7ZWC - chains b and T of the 10 polymer chains in the assembly; structure by electron microscopy, 3.20 A resolution.

[Chain b]
Name: snRNA-activating protein complex subunit 3
Source organism: Homo sapiens
UniProt: Q92966 (SNPC3_HUMAN); residues 1-411 here = UniProt positions 1-411
Chain sequence (411 residues; numbered 1 to 411; the number before each row is that of its first residue):
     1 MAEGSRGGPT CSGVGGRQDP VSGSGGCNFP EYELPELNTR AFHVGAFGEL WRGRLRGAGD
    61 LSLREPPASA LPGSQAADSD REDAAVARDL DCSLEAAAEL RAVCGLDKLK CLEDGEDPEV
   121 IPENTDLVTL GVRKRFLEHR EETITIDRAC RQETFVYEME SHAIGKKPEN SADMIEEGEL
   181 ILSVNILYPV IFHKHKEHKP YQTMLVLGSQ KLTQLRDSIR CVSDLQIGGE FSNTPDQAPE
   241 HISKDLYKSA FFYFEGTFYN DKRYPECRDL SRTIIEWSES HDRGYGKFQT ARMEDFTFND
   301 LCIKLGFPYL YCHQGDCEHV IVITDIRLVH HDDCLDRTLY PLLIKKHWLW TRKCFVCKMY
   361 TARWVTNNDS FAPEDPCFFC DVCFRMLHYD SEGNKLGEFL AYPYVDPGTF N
Unresolved in the structure: 1-27, 68-75, 108-118
Ion coordination: Zn2+ site 1: Cys221, His313, Cys317, His319; Zn2+ site 2: Cys354, Cys357, Cys380, Cys383
What the authors report for this chain:
  - Zn2+ coordination: Cys221, His313, Cys317, His319, Cys354, Cys357, Cys380, Cys383
  - binding site for Template strand (chain T): Arg148, Arg151, Lys199
  - binding site for Non-template strand: Arg151, Gln152, Lys194, His198

[Chain T]
Molecule: Template strand
Sequence (96 nucleotides; each row starts with the number of its first residue; numbers below 1 keep their minus sign (DC-61 is residue -61)):
   -61 CCCTGCCAGG TTTTATGCGA TCTGAAGAGA AACCAGAGTA TACCAGTTAC TTCTGTAACT
    -1 CAATTTTCGG GTCCTAGTAC ACTGATGGTG TCTACT
Unresolved in the structure: -61 to -15, 27-34

[How chain b and chain T interact]
Residue-residue contacts (14; chain b residue first):
  Arg148(b) with DC20(T), hydrogen bond to the sugar
  Arg151(b) with DA17(T), hydrogen bond to the base; DC18(T), hydrogen bond to the sugar; DA19(T), sugar contact
  Lys196(b) with DG9(T), phosphate contact
  Glu197(b) with DT10(T), base contact; DC11(T), hydrogen bond to the base; DC12(T), base contact
  Lys199(b) with DG9(T), salt bridge to the phosphate
  Trp348(b) with DC18(T), phosphate contact; DA19(T), phosphate contact
  Trp350(b) with DT16(T), sugar contact; DA17(T), hydrogen bond to the sugar
  Thr351(b) with DC18(T), hydrogen bond to the phosphate
Interface residues without a listed pair, chain b (11 interface residues in all): Ile146, Leu349, Lys353
Interface residues without a listed pair, chain T (11 interface residues in all): DG15, DT21

[Overview]
The chain b/chain T interface involves 11 residues from each chain, with 6 hydrogen bonds and 1 salt bridge.
Polar contacts include Arg151(b)-DA17(T), Glu197(b)-DC11(T) and Arg148(b)-DC20(T). The paper reports a binding
site for Non-template strand at Arg151(b), Gln152(b) and Lys194(b) among others; a binding site for Template
strand (chain T) at Arg148(b), Arg151(b) and Lys199(b).
Here chain b is snRNA-activating protein complex subunit 3 (Homo sapiens) and chain T is Template strand.
Entry 7ZWC (Structure of SNAPc:TBP-TFIIA-TFIIB sub-complex bound to U5 snRNA promoter) was determined by
electron microscopy, deposited together with 7ZXE.
